6C1A - chains A and C of the 4 polymer chains in the assembly; structure by X-ray diffraction, 2.05 A resolution.

# Chain A
Name: Methyl-CpG-binding domain protein 2
From: Homo sapiens
UniProt: Q9UBB5 (MBD2_HUMAN); residues 143-220 here = UniProt positions 143-220
Chain sequence (79 residues; row label = number of the first residue in the row):
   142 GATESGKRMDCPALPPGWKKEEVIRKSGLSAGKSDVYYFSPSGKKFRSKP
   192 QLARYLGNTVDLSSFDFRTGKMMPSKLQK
Unresolved in the structure: 142-146, 215-220
Construct notes: expression tag (142)
From the paper describing this entry:
  - binding site for complement to DNA strand 1: Arg166, Asp176, Arg188
  - conformationally variable residues (side-chain flip): Arg188
  - binding site for DNA strand 1 (chain C): Arg166, Asp176
  - binding site for DNA strand 1: Arg188
  - contacts within the chain: Arg166-Asp176 (salt bridge)
  - mutagenesis - R166A, R188A (about 4-fold): decreased binding to mCA

# Chain C
Molecule: DNA strand 1
Sequence (12 nucleotides; each row starts with the number of its first residue):
     1 CGGAATGTAGGC

# Interface between chain A and chain C
Contacting residue pairs - 12 pairs, chain A then chain C:
  Arg166(A) with DT6(C), base contact; DG7(C), hydrogen bond to the base
  Lys167(A) with DT6(C), hydrogen bond to the phosphate
  Ser168(A) with DT6(C), hydrogen bond to the phosphate
  Gly169(A) with DG7(C), phosphate contact
  Leu170(A) with DG7(C), hydrogen bond to the phosphate
  Ser171(A) with DG7(C), phosphate contact
  Asp176(A) with DT6(C), base contact
  Tyr178(A) with DT6(C), base contact
  Lys186(A) with DA4(C), salt bridge to the phosphate
  Arg188(A) with DA4(C), salt bridge to the phosphate; DA5(C), base contact
Also at the interface, not in a pair above, chain A (11 interface residues in all): Val164
Also at the interface, not in a pair above, chain C (5 interface residues in all): DT8

# Overview
11 residues of chain A and 5 residues of chain C are in contact; the contacts include 4 hydrogen bonds and 2
salt bridges. Among the polar pairs are Arg166(A)-DG7(C), Lys167(A)-DT6(C) and Ser168(A)-DT6(C). The paper
reports a binding site for complement to DNA strand 1 at Arg166(A), Asp176(A) and Arg188(A); R166A and R188A
of chain A reduce binding to mCA.
Chain A is Methyl-CpG-binding domain protein 2 (Homo sapiens) and chain C is DNA strand 1; the structure, MBD2
in complex with methylated DNA, was determined by X-ray diffraction, deposited together with 6CNP, 6CNQ, 6C1T,
6C1U and 6C1V.
